Entry 8T0L (electron microscopy, 3.62 A resolution); this record covers chains J and K of the 8 polymer chains in the assembly.

Chain J:
Protein: DNA-directed RNA polymerase subunit beta'
Source organism: Escherichia coli
Notes: EC 2.7.7.6
UniProt: A0A369F490 (A0A369F490_ECOLX); residues 16-1373 here = UniProt positions 16-1373
Sequence (1358 residues; row label = number of the first residue in the row):
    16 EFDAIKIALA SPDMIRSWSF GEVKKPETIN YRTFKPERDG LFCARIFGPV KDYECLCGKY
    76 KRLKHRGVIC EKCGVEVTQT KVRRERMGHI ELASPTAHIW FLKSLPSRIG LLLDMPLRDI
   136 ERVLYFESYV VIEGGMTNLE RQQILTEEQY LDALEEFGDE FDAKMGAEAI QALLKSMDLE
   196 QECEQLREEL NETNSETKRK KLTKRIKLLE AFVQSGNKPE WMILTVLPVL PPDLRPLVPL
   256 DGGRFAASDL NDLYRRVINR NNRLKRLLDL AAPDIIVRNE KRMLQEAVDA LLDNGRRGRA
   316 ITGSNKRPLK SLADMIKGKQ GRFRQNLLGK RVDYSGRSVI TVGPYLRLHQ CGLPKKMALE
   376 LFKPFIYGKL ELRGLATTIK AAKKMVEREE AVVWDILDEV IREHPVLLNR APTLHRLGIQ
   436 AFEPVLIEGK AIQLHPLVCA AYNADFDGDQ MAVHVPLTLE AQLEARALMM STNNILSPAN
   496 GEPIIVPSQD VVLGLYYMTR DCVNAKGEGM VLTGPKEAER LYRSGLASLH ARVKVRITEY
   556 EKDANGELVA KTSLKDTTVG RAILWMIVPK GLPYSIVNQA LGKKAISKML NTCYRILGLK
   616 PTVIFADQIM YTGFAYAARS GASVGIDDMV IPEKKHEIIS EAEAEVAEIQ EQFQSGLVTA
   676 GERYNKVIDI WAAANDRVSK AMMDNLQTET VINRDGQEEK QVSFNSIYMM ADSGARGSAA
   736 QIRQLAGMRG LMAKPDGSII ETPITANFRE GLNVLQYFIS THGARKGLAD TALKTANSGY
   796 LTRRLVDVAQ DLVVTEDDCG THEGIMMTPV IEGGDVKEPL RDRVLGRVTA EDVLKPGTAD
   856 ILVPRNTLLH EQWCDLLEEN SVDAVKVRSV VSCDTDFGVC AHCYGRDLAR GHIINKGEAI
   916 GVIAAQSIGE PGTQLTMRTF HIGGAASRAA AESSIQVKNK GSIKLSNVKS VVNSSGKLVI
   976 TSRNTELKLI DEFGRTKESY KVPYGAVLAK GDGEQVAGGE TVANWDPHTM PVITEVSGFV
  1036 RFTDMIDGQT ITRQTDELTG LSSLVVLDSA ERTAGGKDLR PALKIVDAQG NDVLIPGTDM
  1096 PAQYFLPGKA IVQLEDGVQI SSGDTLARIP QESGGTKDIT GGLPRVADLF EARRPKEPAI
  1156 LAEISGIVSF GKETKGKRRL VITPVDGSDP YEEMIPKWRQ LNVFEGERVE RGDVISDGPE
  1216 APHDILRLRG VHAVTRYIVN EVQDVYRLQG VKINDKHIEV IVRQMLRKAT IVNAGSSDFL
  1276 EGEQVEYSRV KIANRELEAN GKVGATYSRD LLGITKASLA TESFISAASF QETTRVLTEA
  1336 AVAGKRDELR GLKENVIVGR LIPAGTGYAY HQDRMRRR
Unresolved in the structure: 933-947, 1126-1135
Construct notes: conflict Ala262 (Thr in A0A369F490)
Bound ions: Zn2+ site 1: Cys70, Cys72, Cys85, Cys88; Mg2+: Asp460, Asp462, Asp464; Zn2+ site 2: Cys814, Cys888, Cys895, Cys898

Chain K:
Protein: DNA-directed RNA polymerase subunit omega
Source organism: Escherichia coli
Notes: EC 2.7.7.6
UniProt: A7ZTK1 (RPOZ_ECO24); residues 3-74 here = UniProt positions 3-74
Sequence (72 residues; numbered 3 to 74; the number before each row is that of its first residue):
     3 RVTVQDAVEK IGNRFDLVLV AARRARQMQV GGKDPLVPEE NDKTTVIALR EIEEGLINNQ
    63 ILDVRERQEQ QE

How chain J and chain K interact:
Pairs across the interface (49; chain J residue first):
  His364(J) - Val4(K)
  Glu414(J) - Lys45(K)  hydrogen bond (backbone-side chain)
  Val415(J) - Lys45(K)  hydrogen bond (backbone-side chain)
  Arg417(J) - Asn43(K)
  Arg417(J) - Lys45(K)
  Glu418(J) - Arg3(K)
  Glu418(J) - Asp44(K)
  Glu418(J) - Lys45(K)  hydrogen bond (side chain-backbone)
  Glu418(J) - Val48(K)
  Thr473(J) - Arg28(K)
  Leu474(J) - Ala27(K)  hydrophobic
  Leu474(J) - Arg28(K)
  Leu474(J) - Thr47(K)
  Glu475(J) - Ala24(K)
  Glu475(J) - Arg28(K)  salt bridge
  Gln477(J) - Thr47(K)
  Leu478(J) - Val20(K)
  Leu478(J) - Ala23(K)
  Leu478(J) - Ala24(K)
  Leu478(J) - Thr47(K)
  Leu478(J) - Leu51(K)  hydrophobic
  Glu479(J) - Val20(K)
  Arg481(J) - Thr47(K)
  Arg481(J) - Val48(K)
  Ala482(J) - Val6(K)
  Ala482(J) - Arg16(K)
  Leu483(J) - Arg16(K)
  Leu483(J) - Phe17(K)  hydrophobic
  Leu483(J) - Val20(K)  hydrophobic
  Met485(J) - Val4(K)
  Thr487(J) - Val4(K)
  Thr487(J) - Thr5(K)
  Asn488(J) - Thr5(K)
  Asn488(J) - Val6(K)
  Asn488(J) - Arg16(K)
  Leu614(J) - Gln7(K)
  Lys615(J) - Arg3(K)
  Lys615(J) - Thr5(K)  hydrogen bond
  Arg905(J) - Arg16(K)
  Asn910(J) - Asn15(K)  hydrogen bond (side chain-backbone)
  Asn910(J) - Phe17(K)
  Lys911(J) - Asn15(K)
  Glu913(J) - Phe17(K)
  Gly1360(J) - Phe17(K)
  Thr1361(J) - Val20(K)
  Thr1361(J) - Leu21(K)
  Ala1364(J) - Asp18(K)
  Ala1364(J) - Leu21(K)  hydrophobic
  Tyr1365(J) - Leu21(K)
Other interface residues (no listed pair), chain J (33 interface residues in all): Ile416, Glu438, His907, Gly912, Ala1359, Arg1372
Other interface residues (no listed pair), chain K (26 interface residues in all): Asp8, Val10, Arg25, Gln31, Asp65

Summary:
The interface between chain J and chain K involves 33 residues on one side and 26 on the other; the contacts
include 5 hydrogen bonds and 1 salt bridge. Among the polar pairs are Glu475(J)-Arg28(K), Glu414(J)-Lys45(K)
and Val415(J)-Lys45(K).
Chain J is DNA-directed RNA polymerase subunit beta' and chain K is DNA-directed RNA polymerase subunit omega,
both from Escherichia coli; the structure, E. coli Sw2/Snf2 ATPase RapA bound to both ADP-AlF3 and
reconstituted E. coli RNA polymerase post-termination ..., was determined by electron microscopy together with
8SZW, 8T00 and 8T02 from the same study.
